Entry 4JCX (X-ray diffraction, 2.30 A resolution); this record covers chains A and B of the 4 polymer chains in the assembly.

Chain A (and B):
Name: Csp231I C protein
From: Citrobacter sp. RFL231
Notes: chain B of this document is another copy of the same molecule, construct and numbering; everything in this record applies to it too
UniProt: Q32WH4 (Q32WH4_9ENTR); residue numbers follow UniProt; this construct covers 1-98
Amino-acid sequence (98 residues; each row starts with the number of its first residue):
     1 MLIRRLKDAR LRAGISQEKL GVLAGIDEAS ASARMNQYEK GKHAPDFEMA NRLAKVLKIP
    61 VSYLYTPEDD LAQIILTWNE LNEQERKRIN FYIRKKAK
Not modelled in the structure: 95-98 (chain B: 96-98)

Chain A / chain B interface:
Pairs across the interface (37):
  Met-1(A) / Phe-47(B)
  Leu-2(A) / Phe-47(B)  hydrophobic
  Phe-47(A) / Met-1(B)
  Phe-47(A) / Leu-2(B)  hydrophobic
  Phe-47(A) / Tyr-65(B)
  Val-61(A) / Tyr-65(B)
  Val-61(A) / Pro-67(B)
  Ser-62(A) / Ser-62(B)
  Ser-62(A) / Tyr-65(B)
  Ser-62(A) / Thr-66(B)  hydrogen bond
  Ser-62(A) / Leu-71(B)
  Tyr-65(A) / Phe-47(B)
  Tyr-65(A) / Val-61(B)
  Tyr-65(A) / Ser-62(B)
  Tyr-65(A) / Tyr-65(B)  hydrophobic
  Thr-66(A) / Ser-62(B)  hydrogen bond
  Pro-67(A) / Val-61(B)
  Glu-68(A) / Trp-78(B)
  Asp-70(A) / Trp-78(B)
  Leu-71(A) / Ser-62(B)
  Leu-71(A) / Trp-78(B)  hydrophobic
  Ile-74(A) / Trp-78(B)
  Ile-74(A) / Asn-90(B)
  Ile-75(A) / Leu-71(B)  hydrophobic
  Thr-77(A) / Ile-93(B)
  Trp-78(A) / Asp-70(B)
  Trp-78(A) / Leu-71(B)  hydrophobic
  Trp-78(A) / Ile-74(B)
  Arg-88(A) / Tyr-92(B)  hydrogen bond
  Ile-89(A) / Ile-74(B)  hydrophobic
  Ile-89(A) / Ile-93(B)  hydrophobic
  Asn-90(A) / Ile-74(B)
  Tyr-92(A) / Arg-88(B)
  Tyr-92(A) / Tyr-92(B)
  Ile-93(A) / Thr-77(B)
  Ile-93(A) / Leu-81(B)  hydrophobic
  Ile-93(A) / Arg-88(B)
Interface residues without a listed pair, chain A (23 interface residues in all): Pro-60, Gln-73, Arg-94
Interface residues without a listed pair, chain B (24 interface residues in all): Asn-51, Pro-60, Glu-68, Gln-73, Ile-75, Ile-89

Summary:
23 residues of chain A face 24 of chain B across their interface; the contacts include 3 hydrogen bonds. Among
the polar pairs are Ser-62(A)/Thr-66(B) and Arg-88(A)/Tyr-92(B).
Chain A and chain B are both Csp231I C protein (Citrobacter sp. RFL231); the structure, Crystal structure of
the Restriction-Modification Controller Protein C.Csp231I OL operator complex, was determined by X-ray
diffraction (same publication as 4JQD and 4JCY).
